9E8D - chains A and H of the 8 polymer chains in the assembly; structure by electron microscopy, 4.10 A resolution (low resolution: residue-level contacts below are approximate; hydrogen-bond / salt-bridge calls are withheld).

[Chain A]
Protein: Capsid protein
Organism: Canine parvovirus 2b
UniProt: B8X1I1 (B8X1I1_PAVC); numbering as in UniProt (aligned over 1-584)
Amino-acid sequence (584 residues; numbered 1 to 584; the number before each row is that of its first residue):
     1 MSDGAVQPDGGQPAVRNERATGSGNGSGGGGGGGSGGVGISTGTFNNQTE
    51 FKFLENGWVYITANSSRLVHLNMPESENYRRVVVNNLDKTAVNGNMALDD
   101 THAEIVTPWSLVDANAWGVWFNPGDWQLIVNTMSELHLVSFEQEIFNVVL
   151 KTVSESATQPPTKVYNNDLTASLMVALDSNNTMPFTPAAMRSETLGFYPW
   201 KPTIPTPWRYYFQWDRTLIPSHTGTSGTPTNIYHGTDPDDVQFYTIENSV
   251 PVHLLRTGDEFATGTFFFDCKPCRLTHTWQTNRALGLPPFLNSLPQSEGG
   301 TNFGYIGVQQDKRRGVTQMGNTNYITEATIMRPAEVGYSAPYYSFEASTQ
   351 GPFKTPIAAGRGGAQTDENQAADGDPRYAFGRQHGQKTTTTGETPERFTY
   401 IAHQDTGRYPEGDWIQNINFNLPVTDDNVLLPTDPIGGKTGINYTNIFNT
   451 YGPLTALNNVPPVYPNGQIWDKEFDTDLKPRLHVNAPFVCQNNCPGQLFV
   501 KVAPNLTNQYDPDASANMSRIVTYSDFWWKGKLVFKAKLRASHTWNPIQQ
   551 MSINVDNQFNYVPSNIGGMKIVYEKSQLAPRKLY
Disordered / not traced: 1-36
Disulfide bonds: Cys490-Cys494
Differences from the reference sequence: conflict Tyr60 (Glu in B8X1I1), Glu104 (Gln in B8X1I1), Gln509 (Glu in B8X1I1)

[Chain H]
Protein: Heavy-chain of scFv clone 1
Organism: Canis lupus familiaris
Notes: antibody fragment or engineered binder
Amino-acid sequence (132 residues; row label = number of the first residue in the row):
     1 EGQLAESGGDLVKPGGSLRLSCVASGSTFRNSHMTWVRQAPGKGLQWVAN
    51 IDSGAFTTDYVDAVRGRFTVSRDNARNTMYLQMNSLRAEDTAVYYCATMK
   101 TSYCIDENCFSFQAGRGVFDKWGQGTLVTVSS
Disulfide bonds: Cys22-Cys96, Cys104-Cys109

[How chain A and chain H interact]
Pairs across the interface (27; chain A residue first):
  Asn85(A) - Ser102(H)
  Leu87(A) - Thr101(H)
  Leu87(A) - Ser102(H)
  Leu87(A) - Gln113(H)
  Leu87(A) - Ala114(H)
  Asp88(A) - Asn31(H)
  Asp88(A) - His33(H)
  Asp88(A) - Ser53(H)
  Asp88(A) - Thr101(H)
  Lys89(A) - Ser53(H)
  Lys89(A) - Gly54(H)
  Lys89(A) - Phe56(H)
  Val92(A) - His33(H)
  Val92(A) - Asp52(H)
  Val92(A) - Thr57(H)
  Asn95(A) - Phe56(H)
  Leu98(A) - Phe56(H)
  Asn231(A) - Gln113(H)
  Asn231(A) - Ala114(H)
  Ile232(A) - Ile105(H)
  Ile232(A) - Phe112(H)
  Ile232(A) - Gln113(H)
  Tyr233(A) - Phe110(H)
  Tyr233(A) - Ser111(H)
  Tyr233(A) - Phe112(H)
  His234(A) - Ser111(H)
  Gly235(A) - Phe110(H)
Also at the interface, not in a pair above, chain A (14 interface residues in all): Ala91, Thr228
Also at the interface, not in a pair above, chain H (17 interface residues in all): Ser32, Arg116

[In short]
Chain A and chain H form an interface of 14 and 17 residues respectively.
Here chain A is Capsid protein (Canine parvovirus 2b) and chain H is Heavy-chain of scFv clone 1 (Canis lupus
familiaris). Entry 9E8D (CPV2a capsid complexed with scFv1) was determined by electron microscopy together
with 9E60 and 9E89 from the same study.
